PDB entry 9CUF | X-ray diffraction, 3.30 A resolution | chains A and B

[Chain A (and B)]
Name: Cytochrome c-552
Source organism: Shewanella oneidensis
Notes: EC 1.7.2.2; chain B of this document is another copy of the same molecule, construct and numbering; everything in this record applies to it too
UniProt: Q8EAC7 (NRFA_SHEON); residues 32-470 here correspond to UniProt positions 28-466 (UniProt number = residue number - 4)
Sequence (439 residues; row label = number of the first residue in the row):
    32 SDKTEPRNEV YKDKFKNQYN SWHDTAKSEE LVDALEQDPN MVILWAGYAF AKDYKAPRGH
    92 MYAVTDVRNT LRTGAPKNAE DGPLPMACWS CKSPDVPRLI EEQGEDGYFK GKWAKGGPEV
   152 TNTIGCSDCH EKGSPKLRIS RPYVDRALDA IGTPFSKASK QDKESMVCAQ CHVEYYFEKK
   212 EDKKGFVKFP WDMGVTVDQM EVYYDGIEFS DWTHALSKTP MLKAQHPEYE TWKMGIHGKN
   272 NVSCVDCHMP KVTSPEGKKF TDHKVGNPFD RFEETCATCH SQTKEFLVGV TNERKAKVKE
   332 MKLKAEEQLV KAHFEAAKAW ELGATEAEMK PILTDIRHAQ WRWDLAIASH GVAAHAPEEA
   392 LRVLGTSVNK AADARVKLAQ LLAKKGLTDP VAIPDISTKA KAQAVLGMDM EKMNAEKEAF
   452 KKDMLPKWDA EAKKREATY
Covalent attachments: heme c (HEC) linked to Cys-119, Cys-122, Cys-157, Cys-160, Cys-199, Cys-202, Cys-275, Cys-278, Cys-307, Cys-310
Bound ions: heme c Fe (4 sites), coordinated by His-91, His-161, His-203, His-268, His-279, His-294, His-311, His-386; Ca2+: Glu-205, Asp-242, Lys-254
Ligand contacts:
  - heme c (HEC), molecule 1: Asn-39, Tyr-42, Phe-46, Gln-49, Tyr-50, Trp-53, Gly-156, His-161, Pro-166, Leu-168, Lys-191, Val-198, Val-276, Met-280, Lys-282, Phe-291, Thr-292, His-294
  - heme c (HEC), molecule 2: Ser-59, Ala-87, Pro-88, Arg-89, Gly-90, His-91, Tyr-93, Ala-94, Asp-97, Lys-123, Ile-155, Arg-172, Val-198, Gln-201, His-203, His-279, Met-280, Val-296, Gly-297
  - heme c (HEC), molecule 3: Asp-84, Tyr-85, Lys-86, Ala-87, Pro-88, Asp-97, Val-98, Thr-101, Arg-103, Thr-104, Leu-115, Ala-118, Ser-121, Lys-123, Gln-201, His-203, Val-204, Tyr-206, Phe-208, Val-218, Phe-220, His-257, Glu-259, Ala-379, His-381
  - heme c (HEC), molecule 4: Pro-88, His-203, Glu-259, Trp-263, His-268, Val-273, Ser-274, His-279, Pro-299, Phe-300, Thr-322, Lys-326, His-381, Gly-382, Ala-385, His-386
  - heme c (HEC), molecule 5: Ile-267, His-268, Asn-271, Val-273, Asp-277, Pro-299, Phe-300, Thr-306, Thr-309, His-311, Leu-318, Val-321, Thr-322, Arg-325, Ala-385, His-386, Pro-388
  - heme c (HEC), molecule 6: Ile-267, His-311, Gln-313

[How chain A and chain B interact]
Residue-residue contacts (46; chain A residue first):
  Lys-270(A) / Phe-317(B)
  Lys-270(A) / Glu-324(B)  salt bridge
  Asn-271(A) / Phe-317(B)
  Gln-313(A) / Asn-271(B)
  Phe-317(A) / Asn-271(B)
  Val-321(A) / Ile-267(B)  hydrophobic
  Glu-324(A) / Lys-270(B)  salt bridge
  Arg-325(A) / Ile-267(B)
  Arg-325(A) / Glu-389(B)  salt bridge
  Lys-328(A) / Glu-390(B)  salt bridge
  Lys-328(A) / Arg-393(B)
  Glu-331(A) / Arg-393(B)  salt bridge
  Met-332(A) / Gly-396(B)
  Lys-335(A) / Asn-400(B)
  Gln-339(A) / Asn-400(B)  hydrogen bond
  Lys-342(A) / Asp-404(B)  salt bridge
  Glu-389(A) / Leu-392(B)
  Glu-390(A) / Lys-328(B)  salt bridge
  Leu-392(A) / Glu-389(B)
  Leu-392(A) / Arg-393(B)
  Arg-393(A) / Lys-328(B)
  Arg-393(A) / Glu-331(B)  salt bridge
  Arg-393(A) / Met-332(B)
  Arg-393(A) / Leu-392(B)
  Gly-396(A) / Met-332(B)
  Thr-397(A) / Met-332(B)
  Val-399(A) / Val-399(B)
  Val-399(A) / Asn-400(B)
  Asn-400(A) / Lys-335(B)  hydrogen bond (side chain-backbone)
  Asn-400(A) / Gln-339(B)
  Asn-400(A) / Val-399(B)
  Ala-403(A) / Gln-339(B)
  Asp-404(A) / Gln-339(B)
  Arg-406(A) / Val-407(B)
  Val-407(A) / Arg-406(B)
  Gln-411(A) / Thr-419(B)
  Gln-411(A) / Asp-420(B)
  Gln-411(A) / Pro-421(B)
  Ala-414(A) / Ala-414(B)  hydrophobic
  Ala-414(A) / Thr-419(B)
  Lys-415(A) / Thr-419(B)
  Lys-415(A) / Asp-420(B)  salt bridge
  Thr-419(A) / Ala-414(B)
  Thr-419(A) / Lys-415(B)
  Asp-420(A) / Lys-415(B)  salt bridge
  Pro-421(A) / Gln-411(B)
Other interface residues (no listed pair), chain A (35 interface residues in all): Ile-267, Glu-338, Glu-346, Ala-410
Other interface residues (no listed pair), chain B (33 interface residues in all): Gln-313, Val-321, Lys-342, Glu-346, Thr-397, Ala-403, Ala-410

[Summary]
35 residues of chain A face 33 of chain B across their interface; the contacts include 2 hydrogen bonds and 10
salt bridges. Among the polar pairs are Lys-270(A)/Glu-324(B), Arg-325(A)/Glu-389(B) and
Lys-328(A)/Glu-390(B). Bound to chain A: heme c.
Chain A and chain B are both Cytochrome c-552 (Shewanella oneidensis); the structure, Room temperature SSX
structure of ccNiR, was determined by X-ray diffraction together with 9D10 and 9D2H from the same study.
